8WFS - chains c and C of the 7 polymer chains in the assembly; structure by electron microscopy, 3.36 A resolution.

Chain c (and C):
Protein: Platelet glycoprotein Ib beta chain
From: Homo sapiens
Notes: chain C of this document is another copy of the same molecule, construct and numbering; everything in this record applies to it too
Reference sequence: P13224 (GP1BB_HUMAN); residues 1-181 here correspond to UniProt positions 26-206 (UniProt number = residue number + 25)
Amino-acid sequence (192 residues; row label = number of the first residue in the row):
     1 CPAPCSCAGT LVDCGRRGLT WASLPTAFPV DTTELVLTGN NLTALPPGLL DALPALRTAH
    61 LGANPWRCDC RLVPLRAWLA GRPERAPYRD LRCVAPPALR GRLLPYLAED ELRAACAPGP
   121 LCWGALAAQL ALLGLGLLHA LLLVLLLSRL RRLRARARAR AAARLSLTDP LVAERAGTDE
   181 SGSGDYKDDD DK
Disordered / not traced: 119-192 (chain C: 118-192)
Construct notes: engineered mutation S148 (Cys173 in P13224); expression tag (182-192)
Disulfides: C1-C7, C5-C14, C68-C93, C70-C116
Covalently attached groups: N-acetylglucosamine (NAG) linked to N41
UniProt features mapped onto this chain:
  - modified residue: S166 (Phosphoserine), T168 (Phosphothreonine)
  - glycosylation: N41 (N-linked (GlcNAc...) asparagine)

How chain c and chain C interact:
Pairs across the interface - 19 pairs, chain c then chain C:
  R76(c) - V73(C)
  R76(c) - A77(C)
  A80(c) - E109(C)
  R85(c) - A80(C)
  R85(c) - G81(C)
  R89(c) - G81(C)
  R102(c) - P47(C)
  R102(c) - G48(C)
  R102(c) - D51(C)  salt bridge
  L103(c) - D51(C)  hydrogen bond (backbone-side chain)
  P105(c) - A77(C)
  Y106(c) - P74(C)
  Y106(c) - A77(C)
  Y106(c) - W78(C)
  Y106(c) - G81(C)
  A108(c) - V73(C)  hydrophobic
  E109(c) - R113(C)  salt bridge
  D110(c) - C70(C)
  E111(c) - P47(C)
Interface residues without a listed pair, chain c (13 interface residues in all): L107
Interface residues without a listed pair, chain C (13 interface residues in all): R82

Overview:
The chain c/chain C interface involves 13 residues from each chain, with 1 hydrogen bond and 2 salt bridges.
Polar pairs include R102(c)-D51(C), E109(c)-R113(C) and L103(c)-D51(C). Covalently linked N-acetylglucosamine:
at N41(c).
Both chains are Platelet glycoprotein Ib beta chain (Homo sapiens). Entry 8WFS (Cryo-EM structure of GPIb-IX
Complex) was determined by electron microscopy.
